8X2Y - chains G and I of the 14 polymer chains in the assembly; structure by electron microscopy, 4.10 A resolution (low resolution: residue-level contacts below are approximate; hydrogen-bond / salt-bridge calls are withheld).

# Chain G
Molecule: Histone H2A
From: Saccharomyces cerevisiae
UniProt: A0A6A5Q818 (A0A6A5Q818_YEASX); residues -6 to 127 here correspond to UniProt positions 1-134 (UniProt number = residue number + 7)
Sequence (134 residues; each row starts with the number of its first residue; numbers below 1 keep their minus sign (Met-6 is residue -6)):
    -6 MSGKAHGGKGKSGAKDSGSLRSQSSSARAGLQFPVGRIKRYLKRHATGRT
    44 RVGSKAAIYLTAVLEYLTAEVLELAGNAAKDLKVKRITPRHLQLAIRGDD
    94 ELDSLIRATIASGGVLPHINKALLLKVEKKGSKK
Not modelled in the structure: -6 to 12, 121-127

# Chain I
Molecule: 146-nt DNA strand
From: Saccharomyces cerevisiae
Sequence (146 nucleotides; numbered 1 to 146; the number before each row is that of its first residue):
     1 ATCAATATCCACCTGCAGATTCTACCAAAAGTGTATTTGGAAACTGCTCC
    51 ATCAAAAGGCATGTTCAGCGGAATTCCGCTGAACATGCCTTTTGATGGAG
   101 CAGTTTCCAAATACACTTTTGGTAGAATCTGCAGGTGGATATTGAT

# Chain G / chain I interface
Pairs across the interface - 15 pairs, chain G then chain I:
  Gln16(G) - DT120(I)
  Arg30(G) - DG121(I)
  Arg30(G) - DG122(I)
  Lys36(G) - DA113(I)
  Thr43(G) - DA111(I)
  Thr43(G) - DT112(I)
  Arg44(G) - DA111(I)
  Arg44(G) - DT112(I)
  Val45(G) - DA111(I)
  Lys76(G) - DC132(I)
  Val77(G) - DG131(I)
  Val77(G) - DC132(I)
  Lys78(G) - DG131(I)
  Lys78(G) - DC132(I)
  Val120(G) - DC69(I)
Interface residues without a listed pair, chain G (11 interface residues in all): Lys32

# In short
The interface between chain G and chain I involves 11 residues on one side and 9 on the other.
Here chain G is Histone H2A and chain I is a 146-nt DNA strand, both from Saccharomyces cerevisiae. Entry 8X2Y
(The class1 of piccolo NuA4 bound to the H2A.Z nucleosome complex at harboring state) was determined by
electron microscopy together with 8X2X, 8X2Z, 8X30, 8X31 and 8X32 from the same study.
